Entry 3OQ9 (X-ray diffraction, 6.80 A resolution (low resolution: residue-level contacts below are approximate; hydrogen-bond / salt-bridge calls are withheld)); this record covers chains B and C of the 10 polymer chains in the assembly.

[Chain B (and C)]
Name: Tumor necrosis factor receptor superfamily member 6
Organism: Mus musculus
Notes: chain C of this document is another copy of the same molecule, construct and numbering; everything in this record applies to it too
Reference sequence: P25446 (TNR6_MOUSE); residues 223-308 here = UniProt positions 223-308
Chain sequence (86 residues; each row starts with the number of its first residue):
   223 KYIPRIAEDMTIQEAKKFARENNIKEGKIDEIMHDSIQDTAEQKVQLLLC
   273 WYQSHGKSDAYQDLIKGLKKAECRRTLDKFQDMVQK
Swiss-Prot annotation at these positions:
  - natural variant: Ile-246 (I246N: In lpr)

[How chain B and chain C interact]
Pairs across the interface (11; chain B residue first):
  Gln-235(B) / Asp-261(C)
  Gln-235(B) / Ala-263(C)
  Gln-235(B) / Glu-264(C)
  Lys-238(B) / Glu-264(C)
  Lys-239(B) / Ala-263(C)
  Arg-242(B) / Pro-226(C)
  Glu-243(B) / Arg-227(C)
  Met-255(B) / Glu-264(C)
  Met-255(B) / Gln-268(C)
  Glu-294(B) / Glu-230(C)
  Glu-294(B) / Asp-231(C)
Also at the interface, not in a pair above, chain B (8 interface residues in all): Glu-248
Also at the interface, not in a pair above, chain C (9 interface residues in all): Lys-223

[Overview]
8 residues of chain B face 9 of chain C across their interface.
Chain B and chain C are both Tumor necrosis factor receptor superfamily member 6 (Mus musculus); the
structure, Structure of the FAS/FADD death domain assembly, was determined by X-ray diffraction.
